5KUY - chains A and B of the 9 polymer chains in the assembly; structure by X-ray diffraction, 2.60 A resolution.

# Chain A
Molecule: Hemagglutinin HA1
From: Influenza A virus (strain A/Hong Kong/1/1968 H3N2)
UniProt: Q91MA7 (HEMA_I68A4); residues 11-329 here correspond to UniProt positions 27-345 (UniProt number = residue number + 16)
Sequence (323 residues; row label = number of the first residue in the row):
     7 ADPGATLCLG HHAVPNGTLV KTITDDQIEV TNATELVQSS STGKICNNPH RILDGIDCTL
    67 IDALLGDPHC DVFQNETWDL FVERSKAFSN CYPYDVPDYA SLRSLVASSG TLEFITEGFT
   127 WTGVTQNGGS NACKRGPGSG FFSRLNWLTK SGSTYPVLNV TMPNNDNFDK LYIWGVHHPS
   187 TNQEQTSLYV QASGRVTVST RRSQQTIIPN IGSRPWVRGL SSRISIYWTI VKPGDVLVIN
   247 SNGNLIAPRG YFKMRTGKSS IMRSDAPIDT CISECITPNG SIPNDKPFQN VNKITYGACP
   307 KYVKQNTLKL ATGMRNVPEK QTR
Disordered / not traced: 326-329
Differences from the reference sequence: expression tag (7-10)
Cystine bridges: C52-C277, C64-C76, C97-C139, C281-C305
Glycans and other covalent adducts: N-acetylglucosamine (NAG) linked to N38, N165, N285
UniProt features mapped onto this chain:
  - site: R329 (Cleavage)
  - glycosylation (N-linked (GlcNAc...) asparagine): N22, N38, N81, N165, N285

# Chain B
Molecule: Hemagglutinin HA2
From: Influenza A virus (strain A/Hong Kong/1/1968 H3N2)
UniProt: Q91MA7 (HEMA_I68A4); residues 330-505 here correspond to UniProt positions 346-521 (UniProt number = residue number + 16)
Sequence (177 residues; numbered 330 to 506; the number before each row is that of its first residue):
   330 GLFGAIAGFI ENGWEGMIDG WYGFRHQNSE GTGQAADLKS TQAAIDQING KLNRVIEKTN
   390 EKFHQIEKEF SEVEGRIQDL EKYVEDTKID LWSYNAELLV ALENQHTIDL TDSEMNKLFE
   450 KTGRQLRENA EDMGNGCFKI YHKCDNACIE SIRNGTYDHD VYRDEALNNR FQIKGVS
Disordered / not traced: 506
Differences from the reference sequence: engineered mutation G452 (Arg468 in Q91MA7); expression tag (506)
Cystine bridges: C473-C477
Glycans and other covalent adducts: N-acetylglucosamine (NAG) linked to N483
UniProt features mapped onto this chain:
  - glycosylation: N483 (N-linked (GlcNAc...) asparagine)

# Chain A / chain B interface
Pairs across the interface - 129 pairs, chain A then chain B:
  D8(A) with K472(B)
  P9(A) with K468(B), hydrogen bond (backbone-side chain)
  G10(A) with I469(B); H471(B)
  A11(A) with Q356(B); F467(B); K468(B); I469(B), hydrogen bond (backbone-backbone); H471(B)
  T12(A) with R354(B); H355(B); Q356(B), hydrogen bond (backbone-backbone); F467(B); K468(B)
  L13(A) with F353(B), hydrophobic; R354(B); H355(B); T451(B); C466(B); F467(B), hydrogen bond (backbone-backbone); I481(B), hydrophobic
  C14(A) with W343(B); G352(B); F353(B); R354(B), hydrogen bond (backbone-backbone); G465(B); C466(B), disulfide
  L15(A) with I339(B); W343(B); G352(B); F353(B), hydrophobic; L447(B), hydrophobic; G465(B), hydrogen bond (backbone-backbone); F467(B), hydrophobic
  G16(A) with W343(B); Y351(B); G352(B), hydrogen bond (backbone-backbone); M444(B)
  H17(A) with I335(B); I339(B); N341(B); G342(B); W343(B), hydrogen bond (backbone-backbone); W350(B); Y351(B); M444(B)
  H18(A) with W343(B); M346(B); G349(B); W350(B), hydrogen bond (backbone-backbone)
  A19(A) with G342(B); W343(B), hydrogen bond (backbone-backbone); E344(B)
  P21(A) with E344(B)
  V26(A) with N433(B)
  K27(A) with E426(B), salt bridge; V429(B); N433(B), hydrogen bond (backbone-side chain)
  T28(A) with A430(B); N433(B); Q434(B), hydrogen bond; I437(B)
  I29(A) with A430(B); L431(B), hydrophobic; Q434(B), hydrogen bond (backbone-side chain)
  T30(A) with Q434(B), hydrogen bond (backbone-side chain)
  I34(A) with I437(B), hydrophobic
  T40(A) with L381(B)
  L42(A) with V384(B), hydrophobic; V429(B), hydrophobic
  R109(A) with E396(B), salt bridge
  S110(A) with H393(B), hydrogen bond
  S114(A) with H393(B)
  K264(A) with F392(B)
  S265(A) with H393(B)
  S266(A) with H393(B), hydrogen bond
  R269(A) with E396(B), salt bridge
  N290(A) with K387(B), hydrogen bond
  D291(A) with I385(B)
  P293(A) with V384(B)
  F294(A) with A425(B), hydrophobic
  K299(A) with K397(B), hydrogen bond (backbone-side chain); E414(B); I418(B)
  I300(A) with K397(B); E398(B)
  T301(A) with Q394(B), hydrogen bond (backbone-side chain)
  Y302(A) with K391(B); F392(B), hydrophobic
  G303(A) with E390(B); K391(B), hydrogen bond (backbone-backbone)
  A304(A) with N389(B); E390(B)
  C305(A) with N389(B), hydrogen bond (backbone-backbone)
  K307(A) with T388(B); N389(B); W421(B)
  Y308(A) with I418(B), hydrophobic
  V309(A) with W421(B); S422(B)
  K310(A) with I418(B); D419(B), salt bridge; S422(B), hydrogen bond (backbone-side chain)
  Q311(A) with S422(B), hydrogen bond (side chain-backbone); E426(B), hydrogen bond
  L314(A) with A425(B), hydrophobic; E426(B)
  K315(A) with N433(B), hydrogen bond (backbone-side chain)
  L316(A) with L381(B), hydrophobic; E432(B); N433(B)
  A317(A) with N433(B), hydrogen bond (backbone-side chain); T436(B)
  T318(A) with W350(B); I377(B)
  G319(A) with T436(B)
  M320(A) with I335(B), hydrophobic; W350(B); Y351(B); T440(B)
  R321(A) with I335(B)
  V323(A) with E340(B); N341(B); G342(B), hydrogen bond (backbone-backbone)
  P324(A) with N341(B)
  E325(A) with N341(B); G342(B); W343(B); E344(B), hydrogen bond (side chain-backbone)
Other interface residues (no listed pair), chain A (59 interface residues in all): V20, V36, I267, N298
Other interface residues (no listed pair), chain B (66 interface residues in all): A336, G345, N357, L427, F448, M462, C473, I478
Cross-chain cystine bridges: C14(A)-C466(B)

# In short
59 residues of chain A face 66 of chain B across their interface; the contacts include 1 disulfide bond, 28
hydrogen bonds and 4 salt bridges. Polar contacts include K27(A)-E426(B), R109(A)-E396(B) and R269(A)-E396(B).
N-acetylglucosamine is covalently linked to N38(A), N165(A) and N285(A).
Chain A is Hemagglutinin HA1 and chain B is Hemagglutinin HA2, both from Influenza A virus (strain A/Hong
Kong/1/1968 H3N2); the structure, Influenza hemagglutinin H3 A/Hong Kong/1/1968 in complex with designed
inhibitor protein HSB.2A, was determined by X-ray diffraction together with 5KUX from the same study.
